Entry 7RUE (X-ray diffraction, 2.50 A resolution); this record covers chains B and D of the 4 polymer chains in the assembly.

Chain B (and D):
Protein: Phospho-2-dehydro-3-deoxyheptonate aldolase, Phe-sensitive
Source organism: Escherichia coli (strain K12)
Notes: EC 2.5.1.54; chain D of this document is another copy of the same molecule, construct and numbering; everything in this record applies to it too
Reference sequence: P0AB91 (AROG_ECOLI); residue numbers follow UniProt; this construct covers 1-350
Chain sequence (351 residues; each row starts with the number of its first residue; numbering starts at 0):
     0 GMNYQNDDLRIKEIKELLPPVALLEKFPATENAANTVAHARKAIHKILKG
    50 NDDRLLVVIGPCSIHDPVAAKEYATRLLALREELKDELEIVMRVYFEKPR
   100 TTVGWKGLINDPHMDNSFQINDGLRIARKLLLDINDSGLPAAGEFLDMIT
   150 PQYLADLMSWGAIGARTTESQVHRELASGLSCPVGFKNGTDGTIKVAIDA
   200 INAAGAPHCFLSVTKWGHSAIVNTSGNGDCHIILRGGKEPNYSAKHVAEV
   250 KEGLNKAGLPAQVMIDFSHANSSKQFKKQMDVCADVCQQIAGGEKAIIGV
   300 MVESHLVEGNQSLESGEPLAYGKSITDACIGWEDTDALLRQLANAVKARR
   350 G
Disordered / not traced: 0-5 (chain D: 0-5, 314-315, 350)
Differences from the reference sequence: expression tag (0)
Ion coordination: Mn2+: Cys61, His268, Glu302, Asp326 (together with 7QH)
Ligand contacts: 7QH ((2E)-2-(2-carbamoylhydrazinylidene)-3,3,3-trifluoropropanoic acid): Cys61, Arg92, Tyr94, Lys97, Pro98, Glu143, Gly163, Ala164, Arg165, Lys186, Arg234, Asp265, His268, Glu302, Asp326
Curated features (UniProtKB/Swiss-Prot):
  - modified residue: Lys244 (N6-acetyllysine)

How chain B and chain D interact:
Contacting residue pairs (19; chain B residue first):
  Glu15(B) - Trp215(D)  hydrogen bond
  Leu16(B) - Trp215(D)
  Leu17(B) - Val20(D)  hydrophobic
  Leu17(B) - Glu24(D)
  Leu17(B) - Trp215(D)  hydrophobic
  Pro18(B) - Val20(D)
  Pro18(B) - Trp215(D)
  Val20(B) - Leu17(D)  hydrophobic
  Val20(B) - Pro18(D)
  Ala21(B) - Ala21(D)  hydrophobic
  Glu24(B) - Leu17(D)
  Glu24(B) - Lys25(D)  salt bridge
  Glu24(B) - Arg124(D)  salt bridge
  Lys25(B) - Glu24(D)  hydrogen bond (side chain-backbone)
  Arg124(B) - Glu24(D)  salt bridge
  Trp215(B) - Glu15(D)
  Trp215(B) - Leu16(D)  hydrogen bond (side chain-backbone)
  Trp215(B) - Pro18(D)
  His217(B) - His217(D)  hydrogen bond
Other interface residues (no listed pair), chain D (12 interface residues in all): Pro27

In short:
Chain B and chain D form an interface of 11 and 12 residues respectively, with 4 hydrogen bonds and 3 salt
bridges. Among the polar pairs are Glu24(B)-Lys25(D), Glu24(B)-Arg124(D) and Glu15(B)-Trp215(D). Chain B binds
compound 7QH. Cys61(B), His268(B), Glu302(B) and Asp326(B) coordinate Mn2+.
Chain B and chain D are both Phospho-2-dehydro-3-deoxyheptonate aldolase, Phe-sensitive (Escherichia coli
(strain K12)); the structure, DAHP synthase complexed with trifluoropyruvate semicarbazone, was determined by
X-ray diffraction together with 7RUD from the same study.
